2HQW - chains A and B; structure by X-ray diffraction, 1.90 A resolution.

== Chain A ==
Protein: Calmodulin
From: Rattus norvegicus
UniProt: P62161 (CALM_RAT); numbering as in UniProt (aligned over 1-148)
Amino-acid sequence (148 residues; each row starts with the number of its first residue):
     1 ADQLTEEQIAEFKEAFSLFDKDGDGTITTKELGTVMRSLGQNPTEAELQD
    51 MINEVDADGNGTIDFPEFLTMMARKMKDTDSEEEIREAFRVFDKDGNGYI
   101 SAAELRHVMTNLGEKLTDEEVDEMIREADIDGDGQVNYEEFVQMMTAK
Disordered / not traced: 1-2, 75-80, 147-148
Ion coordination: Ca2+ site 1: Asp20, Asp22, Asp24, Thr26, Glu31; Ca2+ site 2: Asp56, Asp58, Asn60, Thr62, Glu67; Ca2+ site 3: Asp93, Asp95, Asn97, Tyr99, Glu104; Ca2+ site 4: Asp129, Asp131, Asp133, Gln135, Glu140

== Chain B ==
Protein: Glutamate NMDA receptor subunit zeta 1
Notes: fragment: c-terminal tail, c1 region
UniProt: Q05586 (NMDZ1_HUMAN); residue numbers follow UniProt; this construct covers 875-898
Amino-acid sequence (24 residues; row label = number of the first residue in the row):
   875 KKKATFRAITSTLASSFKRRRSSK
Disordered / not traced: 897-898
Curated features (UniProtKB/Swiss-Prot):
  - modified residue (Phosphoserine): Ser889, Ser890, Ser896, Ser897
From the paper describing this entry:
  - post-translational modification sites: Ser890, Ser896 (citing earlier work)

== Chain A / chain B interface ==
Pairs across the interface (52; chain A residue first):
  Glu11(A) - Lys875(B)
  Glu11(A) - Ala878(B)
  Phe12(A) - Ala878(B)
  Glu14(A) - Lys875(B)
  Ala15(A) - Ala882(B)  hydrophobic
  Leu18(A) - Thr879(B)
  Phe19(A) - Ala882(B)
  Phe19(A) - Thr886(B)
  Leu32(A) - Thr886(B)
  Met36(A) - Thr886(B)
  Met36(A) - Leu887(B)  hydrophobic
  Met36(A) - Ser890(B)  hydrogen bond
  Leu39(A) - Ile883(B)  hydrophobic
  Gln41(A) - Leu887(B)
  Gln41(A) - Phe891(B)
  Gln41(A) - Arg894(B)  hydrogen bond
  Glu47(A) - Arg894(B)
  Glu47(A) - Arg895(B)  hydrogen bond (side chain-backbone)
  Asp50(A) - Arg893(B)  salt bridge
  Met51(A) - Thr886(B)
  Met51(A) - Ser889(B)
  Met51(A) - Ser890(B)
  Glu54(A) - Arg893(B)  salt bridge
  Phe68(A) - Ala882(B)  hydrophobic
  Met72(A) - Ala882(B)  hydrophobic
  Glu84(A) - Phe891(B)
  Glu84(A) - Lys892(B)
  Glu87(A) - Phe891(B)
  Ala88(A) - Leu887(B)  hydrophobic
  Ala88(A) - Phe891(B)
  Val91(A) - Leu887(B)  hydrophobic
  Phe92(A) - Phe880(B)  hydrophobic
  Phe92(A) - Ile883(B)  hydrophobic
  Phe92(A) - Thr884(B)
  Leu105(A) - Phe880(B)  hydrophobic
  Met109(A) - Thr879(B)
  Met109(A) - Ile883(B)  hydrophobic
  Leu112(A) - Ile883(B)  hydrophobic
  Glu114(A) - Lys875(B)  salt bridge
  Glu120(A) - Lys875(B)
  Glu123(A) - Lys875(B)
  Met124(A) - Lys875(B)
  Met124(A) - Lys876(B)
  Met124(A) - Phe880(B)
  Glu127(A) - Lys876(B)
  Glu127(A) - Lys877(B)
  Ala128(A) - Phe880(B)  hydrophobic
  Phe141(A) - Thr884(B)
  Met144(A) - Lys877(B)
  Met144(A) - Phe880(B)  hydrophobic
  Met144(A) - Arg881(B)  hydrogen bond (backbone-side chain)
  Met145(A) - Thr884(B)
Interface residues without a listed pair, chain A (35 interface residues in all): Gln8, Ile100
Interface residues without a listed pair, chain B (21 interface residues in all): Ser885, Ala888
The authors on this interface:
  - pairs named by the authors: Phe19(A)-Thr886(B), Leu32(A)-Thr886(B), Met36(A)-Thr886(B), Gln41(A)-Phe891(B), Met51(A)-Thr886(B), Met72(A)-Thr886(B), Glu84(A)-Phe891(B), Glu87(A)-Phe891(B), Ala88(A)-Phe891(B), Phe92(A)-Phe880(B) (pi stacking), Ile100(A)-Phe880(B) (hydrophobic contact), Leu105(A)-Phe880(B) (hydrophobic contact), Met124(A)-Phe880(B) (hydrophobic contact), Ala128(A)-Phe880(B) (hydrophobic contact), Phe141(A)-Phe880(B) (hydrophobic contact), Met144(A)-Phe880(B) (hydrophobic contact), Ser890(B)-Met36(A), Ser890(B)-Met51(A)
  - interface residues, chain B: Lys875(B), Lys876(B), Thr879(B), Leu887(B)

== In short ==
The interface between chain A and chain B involves 35 residues on one side and 21 on the other, with 4
hydrogen bonds and 3 salt bridges. Among the polar pairs are Asp50(A)-Arg893(B), Glu54(A)-Arg893(B) and
Glu114(A)-Lys875(B). The paper describes contacts between Phe19(A) and Thr886(B), Leu32(A) and Thr886(B) and
Met36(A) and Thr886(B) among others; pi stacking between Phe92(A) and Phe880(B); hydrophobic contacts between
Ile100(A) and Phe880(B), Leu105(A) and Phe880(B) and Met124(A) and Phe880(B) among others. From the paper:
interface residues Lys875(B), Lys876(B) and Thr879(B) among others; modification sites Ser890(B) and
Ser896(B).
Here chain A is Calmodulin (Rattus norvegicus) and chain B is Glutamate NMDA receptor subunit zeta 1. Entry
2HQW (Crystal Structure of Ca2+/Calmodulin bound to NMDA Receptor NR1C1 peptide) was determined by X-ray
diffraction.
